PDB entry 6GN8 | X-ray diffraction, 2.34 A resolution | chains A and C of the 3 polymer chains in the assembly

Chain A:
Name: 14-3-3 protein beta/alpha
From: Homo sapiens
UniProtKB: P31946 (1433B_HUMAN); residues 1-234 here = UniProt positions 1-234
Amino-acid sequence (243 residues; row label = number of the first residue in the row):
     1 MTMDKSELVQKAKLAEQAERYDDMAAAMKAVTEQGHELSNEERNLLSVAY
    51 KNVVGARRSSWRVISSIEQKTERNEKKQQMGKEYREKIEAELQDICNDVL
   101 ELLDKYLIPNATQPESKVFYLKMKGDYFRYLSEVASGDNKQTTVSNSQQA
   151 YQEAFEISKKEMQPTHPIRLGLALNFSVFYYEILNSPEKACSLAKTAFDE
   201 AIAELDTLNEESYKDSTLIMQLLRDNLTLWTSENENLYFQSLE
Unresolved in the structure: 1, 234-243
Differences from the reference sequence: expression tag (235-243)
Swiss-Prot annotation at these positions:
  - site (Interaction with phosphoserine on interacting protein): R58, R129
  - modified residue: M1 (N-acetylmethionine), T2 (N-acetylthreonine), K5 (N6-acetyllysine), K51 (N6-acetyllysine), S60 (Phosphoserine), K70 (N6-acetyllysine), Y84 (3'-nitrotyrosine), Y106 (3'-nitrotyrosine), K117 (N6-acetyllysine), S186 (Phosphoserine), S232 (Phosphoserine)
  - cross-link: K51 (Glycyl lysine isopeptide (Lys-Gly) (interchain with G-Cter in SUMO2))
  - natural variant: V99 (V99I: Found in a renal cell carcinoma sample)

Chain C:
Name: Exoenzyme S
From: Pseudomonas aeruginosa
UniProtKB: Q93SQ1 (Q93SQ1_PSEAI); residue numbers follow UniProt; this construct covers 233-453
Amino-acid sequence (244 residues; numbered 210 to 453; the number before each row is that of its first residue):
   210 MGSSHHHHHHSQDPNSENLYFQGADKALADGLVKRFGADAEKYLGRQPGG
   260 IHSDAEVMALGLYTGIHYADLNRALRQGQELDAGQKLIDQGMSAAFEKSG
   310 QAEQVVKTFRGTRGGDAFNAVEEGKVGHDDGYLSTSLNPGVARSFGQGTI
   360 STVFGRSGIDVSGISNYKNAKAILYNKETDMRVLLSASDEQGVTRRVLEE
   410 AALGELSGHSQGLLDALDLASKPEPSGEVQEQDVRLRMRGLDLA
Unresolved in the structure: 210-231, 433-442
Differences from the reference sequence: initiating methionine (210); expression tag (211-232); engineered mutation A379 (Glu in Q93SQ1), A381 (Glu in Q93SQ1)
From the paper describing this entry:
  - mutagenesis - E379A/E381A: abolished catalytic activity

How chain A and chain C interact:
Residue-residue contacts (78; chain A residue first):
  R43(A) - L422(C)
  N44(A) - Q420(C)  hydrogen bond (side chain-backbone)
  N44(A) - G421(C)
  N44(A) - L422(C)
  N44(A) - A425(C)
  S47(A) - A425(C)  hydrogen bond (side chain-backbone)
  V48(A) - D424(C)
  V48(A) - A425(C)
  K51(A) - D424(C)  salt bridge
  K51(A) - D427(C)
  F119(A) - A425(C)
  F119(A) - L426(C)  hydrophobic
  K122(A) - L426(C)  hydrogen bond (side chain-backbone)
  R129(A) - A429(C)
  Y130(A) - D427(C)  hydrogen bond
  P167(A) - L422(C)  hydrophobic
  P167(A) - L426(C)
  G171(A) - L428(C)
  L174(A) - L428(C)  hydrophobic
  N175(A) - L426(C)
  N175(A) - D427(C)  hydrogen bond (side chain-backbone)
  N175(A) - L428(C)
  N175(A) - A429(C)  hydrogen bond (side chain-backbone)
  V178(A) - A429(C)
  K195(A) - E399(C)  salt bridge
  F198(A) - A396(C)  hydrophobic
  I202(A) - A396(C)  hydrophobic
  I202(A) - S397(C)
  I202(A) - D398(C)
  I202(A) - R404(C)
  A203(A) - R404(C)
  L205(A) - T361(C)
  L205(A) - R404(C)
  L205(A) - V406(C)  hydrophobic
  D206(A) - K316(C)  hydrogen bond (backbone-side chain)
  D206(A) - F318(C)
  D206(A) - R352(C)  salt bridge
  D206(A) - T361(C)
  T207(A) - K316(C)
  L208(A) - K316(C)  hydrogen bond (backbone-side chain)
  L208(A) - F363(C)  hydrophobic
  L208(A) - V406(C)  hydrophobic
  E210(A) - K316(C)
  E210(A) - F363(C)
  E211(A) - G417(C)
  E211(A) - H418(C)
  E211(A) - S419(C)
  S212(A) - G417(C)
  Y213(A) - F363(C)  hydrophobic
  Y213(A) - L393(C)  hydrophobic
  Y213(A) - E408(C)  hydrogen bond
  Y213(A) - L412(C)
  Y213(A) - S416(C)  hydrogen bond
  Y213(A) - G417(C)  hydrogen bond (backbone-backbone)
  K214(A) - L393(C)
  K214(A) - E408(C)  salt bridge
  K214(A) - G413(C)  hydrogen bond (side chain-backbone)
  K214(A) - E414(C)  hydrogen bond (side chain-backbone)
  K214(A) - S416(C)  hydrogen bond (side chain-backbone)
  K214(A) - G417(C)  hydrogen bond (backbone-backbone)
  K214(A) - H418(C)
  D215(A) - G417(C)  hydrogen bond (backbone-backbone)
  D215(A) - H418(C)  salt bridge
  D215(A) - S419(C)  hydrogen bond (side chain-backbone)
  D215(A) - L423(C)
  T217(A) - L393(C)
  T217(A) - L394(C)
  T217(A) - V406(C)
  L218(A) - L423(C)  hydrophobic
  I219(A) - L423(C)  hydrophobic
  M220(A) - L394(C)  hydrophobic
  Q221(A) - E332(C)  hydrogen bond
  Q221(A) - L393(C)
  Q221(A) - L394(C)
  L222(A) - S430(C)
  R224(A) - E332(C)  salt bridge
  R224(A) - L394(C)
  R224(A) - S395(C)
Interface residues without a listed pair, chain A (40 interface residues in all): D126, Y127, I168, D199, N209
Interface residues without a listed pair, chain C (37 interface residues in all): V314, P348, R405
From the paper, about this interface:
  - residue pairs: Y127(A)-D427(C), Y130(A)-D427(C) (hydrogen bond)
  - interface residues, chain C: Q420(C)

In short:
40 residues of chain A and 37 residues of chain C are in contact, with 18 hydrogen bonds and 6 salt bridges.
Polar contacts include K51(A)-D424(C), K195(A)-E399(C) and D206(A)-R352(C). The authors report a contact
between Y127(A) and D427(C); a hydrogen bond between Y130(A) and D427(C). From the paper: E379A/E381A of chain
C abolish catalytic activity; the interface residue Q420(C).
Chain A is 14-3-3 protein beta/alpha (Homo sapiens) and chain C is Exoenzyme S (Pseudomonas aeruginosa); the
structure, Exoenzyme S from Pseudomonas aeruginosa in complex with human 14-3-3 protein beta, trimeric crystal
form, was determined by X-ray diffraction, deposited together with 6GN0, 6GNJ, 6GNK and 6GNN.
